Entry 9QT5 (electron microscopy, 3.13 A resolution); this record covers chains Q and 1 of the 30 polymer chains in the assembly.

== Chain Q ==
Protein: Large ribosomal subunit protein bL20
Organism: Streptomyces fradiae ATCC 10745
UniProt: A0A1Y2NZD1 (A0A1Y2NZD1_STRFR); residues 1-128 here = UniProt positions 1-128
Amino-acid sequence (128 residues; row label = number of the first residue in the row):
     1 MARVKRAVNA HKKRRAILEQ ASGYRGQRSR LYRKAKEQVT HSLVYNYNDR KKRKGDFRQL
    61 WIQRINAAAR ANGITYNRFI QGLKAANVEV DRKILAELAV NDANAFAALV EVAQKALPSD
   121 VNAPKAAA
Not modelled in the structure: 1, 126-128

== Chain 1 ==
Molecule: 23S rRNA
Organism: Streptomyces fradiae ATCC 10745
Sequence (3119 nucleotides; numbered 1 to 3119; the number before each row is that of its first residue):
     1 GGCCAAGUUU AUAAGGGCGC ACGGUGGAUG CCUUGGCACC AGGAACCGAU GAAGGACGUG
    61 GGAGGCCGCG AUAGGCCCCG GGGAGCUGUC AACCGAGCUU UGAUCCGGGG GUGUCCGAAU
   121 GGGGAAACCC GGCAGUCGUC AUGGGCUGUC ACCCACUGCU GAACACAUAG GCAGUGUGGA
   181 GGGAACGAGG GGAAGUGAAA CAUCUCAGUA CCCUCAGGAA GAGAAAACAA CCGUGAUUCC
   241 GGGAGUAGUG GCGAGCGAAA CCGGAUGAGG CCAAACCGUA UGCGUGUGAU ACCCGGCAGG
   301 GGUUGCGCAU GCGGGGUUGU GGGAUCUCUC UUUCACGGUC UGCCGGCCGU GAGACGAGUC
   361 AGAAACCGUU GAUGUAGGCG AAGGACAUGC GAAAGGUCCG GCGUAGAGGG UAAGACCCCC
   421 GUAGCUGAAA CAUUGACGGC UCGUUUGAGA GACACCCAAG UAGCACGGGG CCCGAGAAAU
   481 CCCGUGUGAA UCUGGCGGGA CCACCCGCUA AGCCUAAAUA UUCCCUGGUG ACCGAUAGCG
   541 GAUAGUACCG UGAGGGAAUG GUGAAAAGUA CCGCGGGAGC GGAGUGAAAU AGUACCUGAA
   601 ACCGUGUGCC UACAAGCCGU GGGAGCGUCG GACAUGCUUU GCAUGUCUCG UGACUGCGUG
   661 CCUUUUGAAG AAUGAGCCUG CGAGUUUGCG GUGCGUUGCG AGGUUAACCC GUGUGGGGAA
   721 GCCGUAGCGA AAGCGAGUCC GAAUAGGGCG AUCGAGUAGC GCGCUCAAGA CCCGAAGCGG
   781 AGUGAUCUAG CCAUGGGCAG GUUGAAGCGG AGGUAAGACU UCGUGGAGGA CCGAACCCAC
   841 CAGGGUUGAA AACCUGGGGG AUGACCUGUG GUUAGGGGUG AAAGGCCAAU CAAACUCCGU
   901 GAUAGCUGGU UCUCCCCGAA AUGCAUUUAG GUGCAGCGUC GUGUGUUUCU UGCCGGAGGU
   961 AGAGCACUGG AUAGGCGAUG GGCCCUACCG GGUUACUGAC CUUAGCCAAA CUCCGAAUGC
  1021 CGGUAAGUGA GAGCGCGGCA GUGAGACUGU GGGGGAUAAG CUCCAUGGUC GAGAGGGAAA
  1081 CAGCCCAGAG CAUCGACUAA GGCCCCUAAG CGUACGCUAA GUGGGAAAGG AUGUGGAGUC
  1141 GCAGAGACAA CCAGGAGGUU GGCUUAGAAG CAGCCACCCU UGAAAGAGUG CGUAAUAGCU
  1201 CACUGGUCAA GUGAUUCCGC GCCGACAAUG UAGCGGGGCU CAAGCGUACC GCCGAAGUCG
  1261 UGUCAUUGCA GCAUAAGCCC CAACGGGUGC UGUGAUGGGU AGGGGAGCGU CGUGUGCCGG
  1321 GUGAAGCAGC CGCGGAAGCG AGUUGUGGAC GGUUCACGAG UGAGAAUGCA GGCAUGAGUA
  1381 GCGAUACACA CGUGAGAAAC GUGUGCGCCG AUUGACUAAG GGUUCCUGGG UCAAGCUGAU
  1441 CUGCCCAGGG UAAGUCGGGA CCUAAGGCGA GGCCGACAGG CGUAGUCGAU GGACAACCGG
  1501 UUGAUAUUCC GGUACCCGCU UUGAAGCGCC AGCGCUGAAC CCAGCGAUGC UAAGCCCGUG
  1561 AAACCGCCGU GUGCGUCUUC GGACAAGCAC GGAGUGGUGG AGCCGGUGGC CCAGACUGGU
  1621 AGUAGGUGAG CGAUGGGGUG ACGCAGGAAG GUAGUCCAGC CCGGGCGGUG GUUGUCCCGG
  1681 GGUAAGGGUG UAGGCCGUGU GGUAGGCAAA UCCGUCACAC GUUAAGGCUG AGACCUGAUG
  1741 CCGAGCCGAU UGUGGUGAAG UGGAUGAUCC UAUGCUGUCG AGAAAAGCCU CUAGCGAGUU
  1801 UCAUGGCGGC CCGUACCCUA AACCGACUCA GGUGGUCAGG UAGAGAAUAC CGAGGCGUUC
  1861 GGGUGAACUA UGGUUAAGGA ACUCGGCAAA AUGCCCCCGU AACUUCGGGA GAAGGGGGGC
  1921 CACUUCUGGU GAUCACUCUU GCAGUGUGAG CUGGGGGUGG CCGCAGAGAC CAGCGAGAAG
  1981 CGACUGUUUA CUAAAAACAC AGGUCCGUGC GAAGCCGUAA GGCGAUGUAU ACGGACUGAC
  2041 GCCUGCCCGG UGCUGGAACG UUAAGGGGAC CGGUUAGCUU GGAUUCGUCC GGGCGAAGCU
  2101 GAGAACUUAA GCGCCAGUAA ACGGCGGUGG UAACUAUAAC CAUCCUAAGG UAGCGAAAUU
  2161 CCUUGUCGGG UAAGUUCCGA CCUGCACGAA UGGCGUAACG ACUUCUCGAC UGUCUCAACC
  2221 AUAGGCCCGG UGAAAUUGCA CUACGAGUAA AGAUGCUCGU UUCGCGCAGC AGGACGGAAA
  2281 GACCCCGGGA CCUUUACUAC AGUUUGAUAU UGGUGUUCGG UUCGGCUUGU GUAGGAUAGG
  2341 UGGGAGACUG UGAAACUGUG ACGCCAGUCA UGGUGGAGUC GUCGUUGAAA UACCACUCUG
  2401 GUCGUGCUGG AUGUCUAACC UGGGUCCGUG AUCCGGAUCA GGGACAGUGU CUGAUGGGUA
  2461 GUUUAACUGG GGCGGUUGCC UCCUAAAGGG UAACGGAGGC GCCCAAAGGU UCCCUCAGCC
  2521 UGGUUGGCAA UCAGGUGUUG AGUGUAAGUG CACAAGGGAG CUUGACUGUG AGACCGACGG
  2581 GUCGAGCAGG GACGAAAGUC GGGACUAGUG AUCCGGCGGU GGCUUGUGGA AGCGCCGUCG
  2641 CUCAACGGAU AAAAGGUACC CCGGGGAUAA CAGGCUGAUC UUCCCCAAGA GUCCAUAUCG
  2701 ACGGGAUGGU UUGGCACCUC GAUGUCGGCU CGUCGCAUCC UGGGGCUGGA GUCGGUCCCA
  2761 AGGGUUGGGC UGUUCGCCCA UUAAAGCGGU ACGCGAGCUG GGUUUAGAAC GUCGUGAGAC
  2821 AGUUCGGUCC CUAUCCGCUG CGCGCGCAGG AACAUUGAGA AGGGCUGUCC CUAGUACGAG
  2881 AGGACCGGGA CGGACGAACC UCUGGUGUGC CAGUUGUUCU GCCAAGGGCA UGGCUGGUUG
  2941 GCUACGUUCG GGAGGGAUAA CCGCUGAAAG CAUCUAAGCG GGAAGCCUGC UUCGAGAUGA
  3001 GUGUUCCCAC CUCCUUGAGA GGGUAAGGCU CCCAGUAGAC GACUGGGUUG AUAGGCCGGA
  3061 UAUGGAAGCC CAGUGAUGGG UGGAGUUGAC CGGUACUAAU AGGCCGAGGG CUUGUCCUC
Not modelled in the structure: 1-4, 279-311, 333-353, 629-647, 753-754, 806-825, 973-1003, 1029-1031, 1132-1220, 1270-1291, 1519-1630, 1721-1726, 1745-1756, 1795-1806, 2076-2096, 2126-2145, 2279-2281, 2317-2410, 2523-2531, 2721-2723, 2970, 3012-3020, 3100-3104, 3114-3119

== How chain Q and chain 1 interact ==
Pairs across the interface (145):
  Ala-2(Q) / C532(1)  phosphate contact
  Ala-2(Q) / C533(1)  phosphate contact
  Ala-2(Q) / G1358(1)  base contact
  Ala-2(Q) / G1360(1)  hydrogen bond to the phosphate
  Arg-3(Q) / C533(1)  hydrogen bond to the phosphate
  Arg-3(Q) / G534(1)  salt bridge to the phosphate
  Arg-3(Q) / A537(1)  sugar contact
  Arg-3(Q) / C681(1)  sugar contact
  Arg-3(Q) / G1360(1)  sugar contact
  Val-4(Q) / U1310(1)  base contact
  Val-4(Q) / C1311(1)  sugar contact
  Val-4(Q) / G1360(1)  hydrogen bond to the sugar
  Val-4(Q) / U1361(1)  sugar contact
  Lys-5(Q) / U29(1)  salt bridge to the phosphate
  Lys-5(Q) / G30(1)  phosphate contact
  Lys-5(Q) / C681(1)  salt bridge to the phosphate
  Arg-6(Q) / C681(1)  salt bridge to the phosphate
  Arg-6(Q) / G682(1)  salt bridge to the phosphate
  Arg-6(Q) / G1362(1)  sugar contact
  Arg-6(Q) / A1363(1)  salt bridge to the phosphate
  Ala-7(Q) / U29(1)  sugar contact
  Ala-7(Q) / G680(1)  phosphate contact
  Asn-9(Q) / G1309(1)  base contact
  Asn-9(Q) / U1310(1)  sugar contact
  Asn-9(Q) / G1362(1)  hydrogen bond to the sugar
  Ala-10(Q) / A1363(1)  phosphate contact
  His-11(Q) / U679(1)  phosphate contact
  His-11(Q) / G680(1)  salt bridge to the phosphate
  Lys-12(Q) / G1309(1)  hydrogen bond to the phosphate
  Lys-12(Q) / U1310(1)  salt bridge to the phosphate
  Lys-12(Q) / C1339(1)  salt bridge to the phosphate
  Lys-13(Q) / A1363(1)  salt bridge to the phosphate
  Arg-14(Q) / U679(1)  salt bridge to the phosphate
  Arg-14(Q) / G680(1)  salt bridge to the phosphate
  Arg-14(Q) / G1364(1)  salt bridge to the phosphate
  Arg-15(Q) / C1327(1)  salt bridge to the phosphate
  Arg-15(Q) / A1328(1)  salt bridge to the phosphate
  Ser-22(Q) / G19(1)  phosphate contact
  Gly-23(Q) / C18(1)  phosphate contact
  Gly-23(Q) / G19(1)  hydrogen bond to the phosphate
  Tyr-24(Q) / C18(1)  sugar contact
  Tyr-24(Q) / G619(1)  phosphate contact
  Tyr-24(Q) / U620(1)  phosphate contact
  Arg-25(Q) / G17(1)  hydrogen bond to the sugar
  Arg-25(Q) / C618(1)  hydrogen bond to the sugar
  Arg-25(Q) / G619(1)  hydrogen bond to the phosphate
  Arg-25(Q) / C2241(1)  salt bridge to the phosphate
  Gly-26(Q) / C18(1)  hydrogen bond to the phosphate
  Gln-27(Q) / C2239(1)  sugar contact
  Gln-27(Q) / A2240(1)  phosphate contact
  Arg-28(Q) / C618(1)  hydrogen bond to the base
  Arg-28(Q) / C2239(1)  sugar contact
  Arg-30(Q) / C18(1)  salt bridge to the phosphate
  Arg-30(Q) / C602(1)  phosphate contact
  Leu-31(Q) / A601(1)  sugar contact
  Leu-31(Q) / C677(1)  sugar contact
  Leu-31(Q) / C678(1)  sugar contact
  Tyr-32(Q) / G1364(1)  phosphate contact
  Arg-33(Q) / A675(1)  sugar contact
  Arg-33(Q) / C677(1)  salt bridge to the phosphate
  Arg-33(Q) / C678(1)  salt bridge to the phosphate
  Arg-33(Q) / G1364(1)  hydrogen bond to the sugar
  Lys-34(Q) / C677(1)  salt bridge to the phosphate
  Lys-34(Q) / G2238(1)  hydrogen bond to the sugar
  Lys-36(Q) / G1364(1)  hydrogen bond to the base
  Glu-37(Q) / G660(1)  hydrogen bond to the base
  Glu-37(Q) / C661(1)  sugar contact
  Glu-37(Q) / G1364(1)  hydrogen bond to the base
  Gln-38(Q) / C618(1)  hydrogen bond to the phosphate
  Gln-38(Q) / G619(1)  hydrogen bond to the sugar
  His-41(Q) / G660(1)  hydrogen bond to the phosphate
  His-41(Q) / C661(1)  salt bridge to the phosphate
  Ser-42(Q) / G619(1)  hydrogen bond to the sugar
  Ser-42(Q) / U620(1)  sugar contact
  Tyr-45(Q) / C618(1)  hydrogen bond to the phosphate
  Tyr-45(Q) / G619(1)  base contact
  Tyr-45(Q) / U620(1)  hydrogen bond to the sugar
  Tyr-45(Q) / G658(1)  hydrogen bond to the sugar
  Asn-46(Q) / U620(1)  phosphate contact
  Asn-46(Q) / G621(1)  phosphate contact
  Tyr-47(Q) / A1089(1)  sugar contact
  Tyr-47(Q) / C1091(1)  hydrogen bond to the phosphate
  Tyr-47(Q) / A1092(1)  phosphate contact
  Tyr-47(Q) / A1256(1)  base contact
  Asn-48(Q) / A1256(1)  hydrogen bond to the base
  Asp-49(Q) / U620(1)  hydrogen bond to the sugar
  Asp-49(Q) / G621(1)  sugar contact
  Asp-49(Q) / G656(1)  hydrogen bond to the base
  Arg-50(Q) / A1092(1)  salt bridge to the phosphate
  Arg-50(Q) / U1093(1)  salt bridge to the phosphate
  Lys-51(Q) / A1092(1)  salt bridge to the phosphate
  Lys-51(Q) / A1256(1)  hydrogen bond to the sugar
  Lys-52(Q) / G1075(1)  hydrogen bond to the phosphate
  Lys-52(Q) / G1076(1)  salt bridge to the phosphate
  Lys-52(Q) / A1256(1)  hydrogen bond to the base
  Arg-53(Q) / G621(1)  hydrogen bond to the phosphate
  Arg-53(Q) / G622(1)  salt bridge to the phosphate
  Arg-53(Q) / U1093(1)  salt bridge to the phosphate
  Arg-53(Q) / C1094(1)  salt bridge to the phosphate
  Lys-54(Q) / U1093(1)  salt bridge to the phosphate
  Lys-54(Q) / C1094(1)  salt bridge to the phosphate
  Phe-57(Q) / G622(1)  phosphate contact
  Phe-57(Q) / C1094(1)  stacking on the base
  Arg-58(Q) / C1097(1)  salt bridge to the phosphate
  Arg-58(Q) / G1254(1)  salt bridge to the phosphate
  Gln-59(Q) / A1108(1)  hydrogen bond to the sugar
  Trp-61(Q) / C1094(1)  phosphate contact
  Ile-62(Q) / A1108(1)  phosphate contact
  Ile-62(Q) / A1109(1)  sugar contact
  Ile-62(Q) / C1253(1)  phosphate contact
  Ile-62(Q) / G1254(1)  phosphate contact
  Gln-63(Q) / A1108(1)  hydrogen bond to the phosphate
  Asn-66(Q) / A1109(1)  hydrogen bond to the phosphate
  Asn-66(Q) / G1110(1)  hydrogen bond to the phosphate
  Arg-70(Q) / G1110(1)  salt bridge to the phosphate
  Arg-70(Q) / C1111(1)  salt bridge to the phosphate
  Thr-75(Q) / G1110(1)  hydrogen bond to the phosphate
  Tyr-76(Q) / A1109(1)  sugar contact
  Tyr-76(Q) / G1110(1)  phosphate contact
  Tyr-76(Q) / C1252(1)  sugar contact
  Tyr-76(Q) / C1253(1)  hydrogen bond to the phosphate
  Asn-77(Q) / G1110(1)  hydrogen bond to the phosphate
  Asn-77(Q) / G1251(1)  hydrogen bond to the sugar
  Asn-77(Q) / C1252(1)  sugar contact
  Arg-78(Q) / G1110(1)  base contact
  Arg-78(Q) / C1250(1)  hydrogen bond to the base
  Arg-78(Q) / G1251(1)  hydrogen bond to the sugar
  Gln-81(Q) / G1251(1)  sugar contact
  Lys-84(Q) / A1096(1)  phosphate contact
  Lys-84(Q) / C1097(1)  salt bridge to the phosphate
  Asp-91(Q) / G1095(1)  phosphate contact
  Arg-92(Q) / A1096(1)  salt bridge to the phosphate
  Arg-92(Q) / C1097(1)  salt bridge to the phosphate
  Arg-92(Q) / C1253(1)  salt bridge to the phosphate
  Lys-93(Q) / C1094(1)  sugar contact
  Lys-93(Q) / G1095(1)  salt bridge to the phosphate
  Val-121(Q) / C1250(1)  hydrogen bond to the sugar
  Asn-122(Q) / G1112(1)  hydrogen bond to the base
  Asn-122(Q) / U1113(1)  sugar contact
  Asn-122(Q) / C1249(1)  hydrogen bond to the sugar
  Asn-122(Q) / C1250(1)  sugar contact
  Ala-123(Q) / C1249(1)  sugar contact
  Ala-123(Q) / C1250(1)  sugar contact
  Pro-124(Q) / C1249(1)  sugar contact
  Lys-125(Q) / C1250(1)  hydrogen bond to the phosphate
Also at the interface, not in a pair above, chain Q (67 interface residues in all): Val-8, Glu-19, Ser-29, Gly-55, Ile-80
Also at the interface, not in a pair above, chain 1 (76 interface residues in all): G16, C617, C657, G676, C912, A1255, G1326, C1330, G1338, A1359

== Overview ==
67 residues of chain Q face 76 of chain 1 across their interface, with 45 hydrogen bonds, 39 salt bridges and
1 aromatic stacking contact. Polar pairs include Arg-28(Q)/C618(1), Lys-36(Q)/G1364(1) and Glu-37(Q)/G660(1).
Here chain Q is Large ribosomal subunit protein bL20 and chain 1 is 23S rRNA, both from Streptomyces fradiae
ATCC 10745. Entry 9QT5 (Structure of the 50S ribosomal subunit from the antibiotic-producing bacterium
Streptomyces fradiae) was determined by electron microscopy.
